PDB entry 3MGP | X-ray diffraction, 2.44 A resolution | chains A and J of the 10 polymer chains in the assembly

== Chain A ==
Protein: Histone H3.2
From: Xenopus laevis
Reference sequence: P84233 (H32_XENLA); residues 1-135 here correspond to UniProt positions 2-136 (UniProt number = residue number + 1)
Chain sequence (135 residues; row label = number of the first residue in the row):
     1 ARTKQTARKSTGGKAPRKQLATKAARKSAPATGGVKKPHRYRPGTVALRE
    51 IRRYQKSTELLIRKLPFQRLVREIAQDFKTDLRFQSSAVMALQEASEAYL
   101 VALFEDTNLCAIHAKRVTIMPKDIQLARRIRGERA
Not modelled in the structure: 1-36
UniProt features mapped onto this chain:
  - modified residue: Arg2 (Asymmetric dimethylarginine), Thr3 (Phosphothreonine), Lys4 (Allysine), Gln5 (5-glutamyl dopamine), Thr6 (Phosphothreonine), Arg8 (Citrulline), Lys9 (N6,N6,N6-trimethyllysine), Ser10 (ADP-ribosylserine), Thr11 (Phosphothreonine), Lys14 (N6-(2-hydroxyisobutyryl)lysine), Arg17 (Asymmetric dimethylarginine), Lys18 (N6-(2-hydroxyisobutyryl)lysine), Lys23 (N6-(2-hydroxyisobutyryl)lysine), Arg26 (Citrulline), Lys27 (N6,N6,N6-trimethyllysine), Ser28 (ADP-ribosylserine), Lys36 (N6,N6,N6-trimethyllysine), Lys37 (N6-methyllysine), Tyr41 (Phosphotyrosine), Lys56 (N6,N6,N6-trimethyllysine) and 8 more in UniProt
  - lipidation: Cys110 (S-palmitoyl cysteine)

== Chain J ==
Molecule: 147-nt DNA strand
Sequence (147 nucleotides; row label = number of the first residue in the row; numbers below 1 keep their minus sign (DA-73 is residue -73)):
   -73 ATCAATATCCACCTGCAGATACTACCAAAAGTGTATTTGGAAACTGCTCC
   -23 ATCAAAAGGCATGTTCAGCTGGATTCCAGCTGAACATGCCTTTTGATGGA
    27 GCAGTTTCCAAATACACTTTTGGTAGTATCTGCAGGTGGATATTGAT
Bound ions: Co2+ site 1 near DG-56 (its only coordinating residue here); Co2+ site 2: DG-35, DG-34; Co2+ site 3 near DG-6 (its only coordinating residue here); Co2+ site 4 near DG-3 (its only coordinating residue here); Co2+ site 5 near DG5 (its only coordinating residue here); Co2+ site 6 near DG24 (its only coordinating residue here); Co2+ site 7 near DG25 (its only coordinating residue here); Co2+ site 8 near DG27 (its only coordinating residue here); Co2+ site 9 near DA29 (its only coordinating residue here); Co2+ site 10 near DG48 (its only coordinating residue here); Co2+ site 11 near DG61 (its only coordinating residue here); Co2+ site 12 near DG71 (its only coordinating residue here)

== How chain A and chain J interact ==
Contacting residue pairs - 28 pairs, chain A then chain J:
  His39(A) - DA-69(J)  phosphate contact
  His39(A) - DT-68(J)  sugar contact
  Arg40(A) - DA10(J)  hydrogen bond to the base
  Arg40(A) - DC11(J)  hydrogen bond to the sugar
  Tyr41(A) - DT-68(J)  phosphate contact
  Tyr41(A) - DA-67(J)  sugar contact
  Tyr41(A) - DA10(J)  sugar contact
  Tyr41(A) - DC11(J)  hydrogen bond to the phosphate
  Arg42(A) - DA10(J)  sugar contact
  Pro43(A) - DA9(J)  phosphate contact
  Pro43(A) - DA10(J)  phosphate contact
  Gly44(A) - DA9(J)  hydrogen bond to the phosphate
  Gly44(A) - DA10(J)  hydrogen bond to the phosphate
  Thr45(A) - DA10(J)  hydrogen bond to the phosphate
  Val46(A) - DA10(J)  hydrogen bond to the phosphate
  Val46(A) - DC11(J)  phosphate contact
  Ala47(A) - DA10(J)  hydrogen bond to the phosphate
  Arg49(A) - DA-67(J)  phosphate contact
  Arg49(A) - DT-66(J)  phosphate contact
  Arg63(A) - DT18(J)  sugar contact
  Arg63(A) - DT19(J)  phosphate contact
  Lys64(A) - DT19(J)  hydrogen bond to the phosphate
  Leu65(A) - DT18(J)  phosphate contact
  Leu65(A) - DT19(J)  hydrogen bond to the phosphate
  Pro66(A) - DT18(J)  phosphate contact
  Arg69(A) - DT18(J)  salt bridge to the phosphate
  Arg83(A) - DA26(J)  sugar contact
  Arg83(A) - DG27(J)  sugar contact
Also at the interface, not in a pair above, chain A (19 interface residues in all): Asp81, Gln85, Thr118
Also at the interface, not in a pair above, chain J (13 interface residues in all): DG8, DA29

== Overview ==
The interface between chain A and chain J involves 19 residues on one side and 13 on the other, with 10
hydrogen bonds and 1 salt bridge. Among the polar pairs are Arg40(A)-DA10(J), Arg40(A)-DC11(J) and
Tyr41(A)-DC11(J). DG-35(J) and DG-34(J) coordinate Co2+ site 2.
Here chain A is Histone H3.2 (Xenopus laevis) and chain J is a 147-nt DNA strand. Entry 3MGP (Binding of
Cobalt ions to the Nucleosome Core Particle) was determined by X-ray diffraction, deposited together with
3MGQ, 3MGR and 3MGS.
